4YCI - chains A and D of the 4 polymer chains in the assembly; structure by X-ray diffraction, 3.25 A resolution.

Chain A:
Name: Bone Morphogenetic Protein 9 Growth Factor Domain
Source organism: Mus musculus
UniProtKB: Q9WV56 (GDF2_MOUSE); residues 1-296 here correspond to UniProt positions 23-318 (UniProt number = residue number + 22)
Chain sequence (296 residues; row label = number of the first residue in the row):
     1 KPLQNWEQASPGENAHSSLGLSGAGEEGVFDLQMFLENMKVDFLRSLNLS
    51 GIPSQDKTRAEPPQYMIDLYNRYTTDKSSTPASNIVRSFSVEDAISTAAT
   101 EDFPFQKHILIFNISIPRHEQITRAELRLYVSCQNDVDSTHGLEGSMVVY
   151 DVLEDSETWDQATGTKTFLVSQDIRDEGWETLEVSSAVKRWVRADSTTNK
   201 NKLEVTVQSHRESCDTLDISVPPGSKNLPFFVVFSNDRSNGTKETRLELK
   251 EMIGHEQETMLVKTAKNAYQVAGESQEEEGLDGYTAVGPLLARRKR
Not modelled in the structure: 1-59, 257-296
Disulfide bonds: Cys133-Cys214
Glycans and other covalent adducts: N-acetylglucosamine (NAG) linked to Asn113
Metal / ion sites: Zn2+ site 1: Asp102 (shared with 1 residue of chain B); Zn2+ site 2: His119, Glu120, Glu244; Zn2+ site 3: His141, Glu212 (shared with His304(D), Asp345(D) of chain D); Zn2+ site 4: Glu144, His210; Zn2+ site 5: Asp173 (shared with 1 residue of chain B)

Chain D:
Name: Bone Morphogenetic Protein 9 Prodomain
Source organism: Homo sapiens
UniProtKB: Q9UK05 (GDF2_HUMAN); residues 298-407 here correspond to UniProt positions 320-429 (UniProt number = residue number + 22)
Chain sequence (110 residues; row label = number of the first residue in the row):
   298 SAGAGSHCQKTSLRVNFEDIGWDSWIIAPKEYEAYECKGGCFFPLADDVT
   348 PTKHAIVQTLVHLKFPTKVGKACCVPTKLSPISVLYKDDMGVPTLKYHYE
   398 GMSVAECGCR
Not modelled in the structure: 298-302
Disulfide bonds: Cys305-Cys371, Cys334-Cys404, Cys338-Cys406
Metal / ion sites: Zn2+ site 1: His304, Asp345 (shared with His141(A), Glu212(A) of chain A); Zn2+ site 2: His359 (shared with 2 residues of chain B)

Chain A / chain D interface:
Contacting residue pairs (12):
  Glu248(A) with Lys350(D), salt bridge
  Leu249(A) with Pro348(D); Ile353(D), hydrophobic
  Lys250(A) with Asp344(D), salt bridge
  Met252(A) with Ile353(D), hydrophobic
  Ile253(A) with Leu342(D); Asp344(D); Pro348(D), hydrophobic; Ile353(D), hydrophobic
  Glu256(A) with Phe340(D); Leu342(D); Ile353(D)
Also at the interface, not in a pair above, chain D (9 interface residues in all): Pro341, Thr356, Leu357

Overview:
6 residues of chain A face 9 of chain D across their interface, with 2 salt bridges. Polar contacts include
Glu248(A)-Lys350(D) and Lys250(A)-Asp344(D). N-acetylglucosamine is covalently linked to Asn113(A). His119(A),
Glu120(A) and Glu244(A) coordinate Zn2+ site 2.
Chain A is Bone Morphogenetic Protein 9 Growth Factor Domain (Mus musculus) and chain D is Bone Morphogenetic
Protein 9 Prodomain (Homo sapiens); the structure, non-latent pro-bone morphogenetic protein 9, was determined
by X-ray diffraction, deposited together with 4YCG.
